3AV1 - chains H and J of the 10 polymer chains in the assembly; structure by X-ray diffraction, 2.50 A resolution.

# Chain H
Protein: Histone H2B type 1-J
From: Homo sapiens
UniProtKB: P06899 (H2B1J_HUMAN); residues 0-125 here correspond to UniProt positions 1-126 (UniProt number = residue number + 1)
Amino-acid sequence (129 residues; row label = number of the first residue in the row; numbers below 1 keep their minus sign (Gly-3 is residue -3)):
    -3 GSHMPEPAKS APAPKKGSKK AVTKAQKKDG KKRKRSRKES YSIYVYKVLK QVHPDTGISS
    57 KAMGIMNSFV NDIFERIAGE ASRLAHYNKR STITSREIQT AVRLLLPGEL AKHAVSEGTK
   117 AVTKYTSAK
Unresolved in the structure: -3 to 32, 125
Differences from the reference sequence: expression tag (-3 to -1)
Curated features (UniProtKB/Swiss-Prot):
  - modified residue: Pro1 (N-acetylproline), Glu2 (ADP-ribosyl glutamic acid), Lys5 (N6-(2-hydroxyisobutyryl)lysine), Ser6 (ADP-ribosylserine), Lys11 (N6-(beta-hydroxybutyryl)lysine), Lys12 (N6-(2-hydroxyisobutyryl)lysine), Ser14 (Phosphoserine), Lys15 (N6-acetyllysine), Lys16 (N6-(beta-hydroxybutyryl)lysine), Lys20 (N6-(2-hydroxyisobutyryl)lysine), Lys23 (N6-(2-hydroxyisobutyryl)lysine), Lys24 (N6-(2-hydroxyisobutyryl)lysine), Lys34 (N6-(2-hydroxyisobutyryl)lysine), Glu35 (PolyADP-ribosyl glutamic acid), Ser36 (Phosphoserine), Lys43 (N6-(2-hydroxyisobutyryl)lysine), Lys46 (N6-(2-hydroxyisobutyryl)lysine), Lys57 (N6,N6-dimethyllysine), Arg79 (Dimethylated arginine), Lys85 (N6,N6,N6-trimethyllysine) and 6 more in UniProt
  - glycosylation: Ser112 (O-linked (GlcNAc) serine)
  - cross-link (Glycyl lysine isopeptide (Lys-Gly)): Lys5 (interchain with G-Cter in SUMO2), Lys20 (interchain with G-Cter in SUMO2), Lys34 (interchain with G-Cter in ubiquitin), Lys120 (interchain with G-Cter in ubiquitin)

# Chain J
Molecule: 146-nt DNA strand
Sequence (146 nucleotides; row label = number of the first residue in the row):
   147 ATCAATATCC ACCTGCAGAT TCTACCAAAA GTGTATTTGG AAACTGCTCC ATCAAAAGGC
   207 ATGTTCAGCT GAATTCAGCT GAACATGCCT TTTGATGGAG CAGTTTCCAA ATACACTTTT
   267 GGTAGAATCT GCAGGTGGAT ATTGAT

# How chain H and chain J interact
Pairs across the interface (11):
  Arg33(H) - DT250(J)  salt bridge to the phosphate
  Tyr42(H) - DT167(J)  phosphate contact
  Ile54(H) - DT167(J)  phosphate contact
  Ser55(H) - DT166(J)  phosphate contact
  Ser56(H) - DT166(J)  hydrogen bond to the phosphate
  Arg86(H) - DG186(J)  phosphate contact
  Arg86(H) - DA187(J)  salt bridge to the phosphate
  Ser87(H) - DG185(J)  hydrogen bond to the phosphate
  Ser87(H) - DG186(J)  hydrogen bond to the phosphate
  Thr88(H) - DG185(J)  phosphate contact
  Thr88(H) - DG186(J)  hydrogen bond to the phosphate
Also at the interface, not in a pair above, chain H (10 interface residues in all): Gly53, Lys85

# Summary
Chain H and chain J form an interface of 10 and 6 residues respectively, with 4 hydrogen bonds and 2 salt
bridges. Among the polar pairs are Ser56(H)-DT166(J), Ser87(H)-DG185(J) and Ser87(H)-DG186(J).
Here chain H is Histone H2B type 1-J (Homo sapiens) and chain J is a 146-nt DNA strand. Entry 3AV1 (The human
nucleosome structure containing the histone variant H3.2) was determined by X-ray diffraction (same
publication as 3AV2).
